PDB entry 9B1B | electron microscopy, 2.30 A resolution | chains B and D of the 4 polymer chains in the assembly

== Chain B ==
Molecule: viral protein 3
Source organism: enterovirus D68
UniProt: A0A097BW12 (A0A097BW12_9ENTO); residues 1-247 here correspond to UniProt positions 318-564 (UniProt number = residue number + 317)
Amino-acid sequence (247 residues; numbered 1 to 247; the number before each row is that of its first residue):
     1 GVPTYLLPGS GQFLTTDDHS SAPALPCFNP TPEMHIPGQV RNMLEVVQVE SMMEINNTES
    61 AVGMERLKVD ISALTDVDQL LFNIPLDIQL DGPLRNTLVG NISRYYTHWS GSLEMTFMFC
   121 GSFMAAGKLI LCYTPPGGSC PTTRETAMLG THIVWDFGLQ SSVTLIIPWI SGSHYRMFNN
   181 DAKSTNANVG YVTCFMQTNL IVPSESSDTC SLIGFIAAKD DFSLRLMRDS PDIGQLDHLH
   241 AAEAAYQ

== Chain D ==
Molecule: Capsid protein VP4
Source organism: enterovirus D68
UniProt: Q68T42 (POLG_HED68); residues 0-68 here correspond to UniProt positions 1-69 (UniProt number = residue number + 1)
Amino-acid sequence (69 residues; each row starts with the number of its first residue; numbering starts at 0):
     0 MGAQVTRQQT GTHENANIAT NGSHITYNQI NFYKDSYAAS ASKQDFSQDP SKFTEPVVEG
    60 LKAGAPVLK
Unresolved in the structure: 0-28, 63, 68
Swiss-Prot annotation at these positions:
  - site: Lys68 (Cleavage)
  - lipidation: Gly1 (N-myristoyl glycine)

== Chain B / chain D interface ==
Pairs across the interface - 40 pairs, chain B then chain D:
  Asp18(B) - Ser39(D)
  Asp18(B) - Ala40(D)  hydrogen bond (side chain-backbone)
  Asp18(B) - Lys42(D)  salt bridge
  His19(B) - Ser39(D)
  Ser20(B) - Ile29(D)  hydrogen bond (side chain-backbone)
  Ser20(B) - Asn30(D)
  Ser20(B) - Tyr32(D)
  Ser20(B) - Ala37(D)
  Ser20(B) - Ala38(D)
  Ser20(B) - Ser39(D)
  Ser21(B) - Tyr32(D)
  Ser21(B) - Ala37(D)  hydrogen bond (backbone-backbone)
  Ala22(B) - Tyr32(D)  hydrogen bond (backbone-side chain)
  Pro23(B) - Tyr32(D)
  Pro23(B) - Asp34(D)
  Pro23(B) - Tyr36(D)
  Pro23(B) - Ala37(D)
  Ala24(B) - Tyr36(D)
  Leu25(B) - Tyr36(D)  hydrogen bond (backbone-side chain)
  Pro26(B) - Asp34(D)
  Cys27(B) - Asp34(D)  hydrogen bond (backbone-side chain)
  Gly38(B) - Lys51(D)
  Gly38(B) - Phe52(D)
  Gln39(B) - Lys51(D)
  Gln39(B) - Phe52(D)
  Val40(B) - Phe52(D)  hydrophobic
  Arg41(B) - Asp44(D)
  Arg41(B) - Ser46(D)  hydrogen bond (side chain-backbone)
  Arg41(B) - Gln47(D)
  Arg41(B) - Asp48(D)
  Asn42(B) - Gln47(D)
  Glu45(B) - Gln47(D)
  Glu45(B) - Asp48(D)  hydrogen bond (side chain-backbone)
  Glu45(B) - Pro49(D)
  Gln48(B) - Thr53(D)
  Val49(B) - Phe52(D)  hydrophobic
  Val49(B) - Thr53(D)
  Gln160(B) - Pro65(D)
  Gln160(B) - Val66(D)  hydrogen bond (side chain-backbone)
  Gln160(B) - Leu67(D)  hydrogen bond (side chain-backbone)
Other interface residues (no listed pair), chain B (20 interface residues in all): Phe28

== In short ==
20 residues of chain B and 21 residues of chain D are in contact; the contacts include 10 hydrogen bonds and 1
salt bridge. Polar pairs include Asp18(B)-Lys42(D), Asp18(B)-Ala40(D) and Ser20(B)-Ile29(D).
Here chain B is viral protein 3 and chain D is Capsid protein VP4, both from enterovirus D68. Entry 9B1B
(EV-D68 in complex with inhibitor Jun11-78-7) was determined by electron microscopy.
